PDB entry 8IMJ | electron microscopy, 2.59 A resolution | chains 0 and K of the 52 polymer chains in the assembly

# Chain 0
Name: ApcE
Source organism: Anthocerotibacter panamensis
Sequence (1136 residues; numbered 1 to 1136; the number before each row is that of its first residue):
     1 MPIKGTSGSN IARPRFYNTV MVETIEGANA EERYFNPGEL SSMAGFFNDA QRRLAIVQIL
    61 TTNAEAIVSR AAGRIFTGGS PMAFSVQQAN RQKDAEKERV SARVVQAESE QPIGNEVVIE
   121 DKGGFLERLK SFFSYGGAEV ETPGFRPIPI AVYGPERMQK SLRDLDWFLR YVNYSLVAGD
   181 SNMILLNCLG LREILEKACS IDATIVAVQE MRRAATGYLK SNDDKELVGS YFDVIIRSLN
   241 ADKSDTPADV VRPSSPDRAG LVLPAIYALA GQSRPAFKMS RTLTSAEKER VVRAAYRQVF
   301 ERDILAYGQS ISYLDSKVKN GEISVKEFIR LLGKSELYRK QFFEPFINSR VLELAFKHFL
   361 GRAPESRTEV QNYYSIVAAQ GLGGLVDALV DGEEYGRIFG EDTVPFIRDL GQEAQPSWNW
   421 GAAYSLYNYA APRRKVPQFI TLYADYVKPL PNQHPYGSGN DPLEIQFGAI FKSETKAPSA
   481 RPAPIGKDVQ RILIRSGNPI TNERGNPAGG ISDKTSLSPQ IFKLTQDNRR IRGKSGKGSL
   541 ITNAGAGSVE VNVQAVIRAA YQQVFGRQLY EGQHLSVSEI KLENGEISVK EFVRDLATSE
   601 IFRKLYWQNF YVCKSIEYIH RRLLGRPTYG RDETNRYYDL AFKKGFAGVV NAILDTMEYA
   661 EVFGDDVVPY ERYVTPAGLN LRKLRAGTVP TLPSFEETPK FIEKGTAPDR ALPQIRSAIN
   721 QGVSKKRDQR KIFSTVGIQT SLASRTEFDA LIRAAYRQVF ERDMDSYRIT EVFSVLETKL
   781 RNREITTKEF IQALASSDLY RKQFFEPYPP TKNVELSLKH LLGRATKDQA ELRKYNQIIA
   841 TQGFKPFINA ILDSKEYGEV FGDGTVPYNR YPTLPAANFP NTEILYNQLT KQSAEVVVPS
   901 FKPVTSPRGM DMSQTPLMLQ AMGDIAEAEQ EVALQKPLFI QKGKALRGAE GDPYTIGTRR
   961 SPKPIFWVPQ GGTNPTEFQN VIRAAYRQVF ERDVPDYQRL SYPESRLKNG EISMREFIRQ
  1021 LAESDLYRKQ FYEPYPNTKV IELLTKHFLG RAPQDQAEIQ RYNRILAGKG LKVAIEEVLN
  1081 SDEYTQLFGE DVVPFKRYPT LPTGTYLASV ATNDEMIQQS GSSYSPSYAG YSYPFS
Not modelled in the structure: 1, 78-146, 530-548, 1135-1136
Small-molecule neighbours:
  - phycocyanobilin (CYC), molecule 1: Pro-14, Phe-16, Leu-261, Leu-263, Tyr-267, Leu-410, Glu-413, Ala-414, Gln-415, Pro-416, Ser-417, Trp-418, Trp-420
  - phycocyanobilin (CYC), molecule 2: Phe-76, Ile-148, Arg-157, Lys-160, Ser-161, Arg-163, Asp-164, Leu-165, Trp-167, Phe-168, Tyr-171, Asn-187, Leu-191, Ile-194, Leu-195, Ala-198, Cys-199, Ala-203, Thr-204
  - phycocyanobilin (CYC), molecule 3: Arg-302, Tyr-307, Tyr-429, Arg-433
  - phycocyanobilin (CYC), molecule 4: Ile-347, Asn-348, Ser-349, Arg-367, Val-370, Gln-371, Tyr-374, Ile-440
  - phycocyanobilin (CYC), molecule 5: Tyr-456, Tyr-611, Val-612, Cys-613, Arg-631, Thr-634, Asn-635, Tyr-638
  - phycocyanobilin (CYC), molecule 6: Ile-465, Gln-466, Phe-467, Gly-468, Arg-567
  - phycocyanobilin (CYC), molecule 7: Ile-492, Leu-493, Ile-494, Arg-495, Pro-499, Asn-502, Arg-504
  - phycocyanobilin (CYC), molecule 8: Gly-722, Val-723, Arg-727, Thr-873, Leu-874, Pro-875, Ala-876, Phe-879
  - phycocyanobilin (CYC), molecule 9: Ser-741, Leu-742, Val-775, Thr-778, Lys-779, Arg-781, Asn-782, Glu-784
  - phycocyanobilin (CYC), molecule 10: Arg-762, Leu-889, Thr-890, Lys-891
  - phycocyanobilin (CYC), molecule 11: Pro-809, Pro-810, Thr-811, Gln-829, Leu-832, Arg-833, Asn-836, Ser-900
  - phycocyanobilin (CYC), molecule 12: Ile-956, Gly-957, Thr-958, Arg-960, Tyr-1098, Thr-1100, Leu-1101, Pro-1102, Thr-1103, Tyr-1106
  - phycocyanobilin (CYC), molecule 13: Arg-992, Met-1116, Ile-1117, Ser-1120, Gly-1121
  - phycocyanobilin (CYC), molecule 14: Tyr-1002, Ser-1005, Arg-1006, Lys-1008, Asn-1009, Glu-1011
  - phycocyanobilin (CYC), molecule 15: Pro-1036, Asn-1037, Thr-1038, Gln-1056, Ile-1059, Gln-1060, Asn-1063

# Chain K
Name: ApcB2
Source organism: Anthocerotibacter panamensis
Sequence (162 residues; numbered 1 to 162; the number before each row is that of its first residue):
     1 MQDAITSVIN TYDVQGKYFD TSAFDKLKAY YATGELRVRA AGTISANAAT IIKEASAKLF
    61 SNQPDLVRPG GNAYTTRRYA ACVRDMDYFL RYATYAMLAG DTSILDERVL NGLKETYNSL
   121 GVPISSTVQG IQAMKEVTGS LVGSGAAKEM GVYFDYLSSG LS
Small-molecule neighbours:
  - phycocyanobilin (CYC), molecule 1: Leu-59, Leu-66, Asn-72, Ala-73, Arg-78, Ala-81, Cys-82, Arg-84, Asp-85, Met-86, Tyr-88, Phe-89, Arg-108, Val-109, Leu-113, Thr-116, Tyr-117, Leu-120, Val-122, Pro-123, Ser-126, Thr-127
  - phycocyanobilin (CYC), molecule 2: Phe-60, Val-67, Tyr-74, Thr-75, Thr-76, Tyr-79

# Chain 0 / chain K interface
Contacting residue pairs (53; chain 0 residue first):
  Phe-343(0) / Arg-108(K)  hydrogen bond (backbone-side chain)
  Glu-344(0) / Met-1(K)  hydrogen bond (side chain-backbone)
  Glu-344(0) / Glu-107(K)
  Glu-344(0) / Arg-108(K)
  Pro-345(0) / Glu-107(K)
  Phe-346(0) / Glu-107(K)
  Phe-346(0) / Arg-108(K)  hydrogen bond (backbone-side chain)
  Ile-347(0) / Glu-107(K)
  Ile-347(0) / Arg-108(K)
  Ile-347(0) / Val-109(K)
  Ile-347(0) / Asn-111(K)
  Asn-348(0) / Tyr-88(K)
  Asn-348(0) / Arg-108(K)  hydrogen bond
  Val-351(0) / Arg-108(K)
  Arg-367(0) / Leu-120(K)
  Gln-371(0) / Arg-77(K)  hydrogen bond
  Tyr-374(0) / Arg-84(K)
  Ser-375(0) / Arg-84(K)  hydrogen bond
  Val-377(0) / Tyr-88(K)
  Ala-378(0) / Arg-84(K)
  Ala-378(0) / Tyr-88(K)  hydrogen bond (backbone-side chain)
  Lys-435(0) / Asn-111(K)
  Val-436(0) / Gly-112(K)
  Val-436(0) / Glu-115(K)
  Pro-437(0) / Gly-112(K)
  Pro-437(0) / Thr-116(K)
  Thr-441(0) / Ser-119(K)
  Ala-444(0) / Ser-119(K)
  Asp-445(0) / Ser-119(K)
  Lys-448(0) / Ser-119(K)  hydrogen bond (side chain-backbone)
  Lys-448(0) / Leu-120(K)
  Arg-481(0) / Ser-119(K)  hydrogen bond
  Asn-680(0) / Ser-162(K)  hydrogen bond (backbone-side chain)
  Leu-681(0) / Ser-162(K)  hydrogen bond (backbone-side chain)
  Leu-684(0) / Ile-124(K)  hydrophobic
  Leu-684(0) / Ser-158(K)
  Leu-684(0) / Ser-162(K)
  Arg-685(0) / Ser-159(K)
  Arg-685(0) / Ser-162(K)
  Ala-686(0) / Gln-132(K)
  Ala-686(0) / Asp-155(K)
  Ala-686(0) / Ser-158(K)
  Ala-686(0) / Ser-159(K)  hydrogen bond (backbone-side chain)
  Val-689(0) / Val-128(K)  hydrophobic
  Val-689(0) / Gln-129(K)
  Pro-690(0) / Gln-129(K)
  Leu-692(0) / Lys-58(K)  hydrogen bond (backbone-side chain)
  Leu-692(0) / Leu-59(K)  hydrophobic
  Leu-692(0) / Asn-62(K)
  Leu-692(0) / Gln-129(K)
  Pro-693(0) / Asn-62(K)
  Ser-694(0) / Lys-58(K)
  Ser-694(0) / Asn-62(K)
Interface residues without a listed pair, chain 0 (34 interface residues in all): Ala-379, Ile-440, Thr-691
Interface residues without a listed pair, chain K (29 interface residues in all): Gln-63, Asp-85, Asn-118, Ser-125, Leu-161

# In short
The interface between chain 0 and chain K involves 34 residues on one side and 29 on the other; the contacts
include 13 hydrogen bonds. Among the polar pairs are Phe-343(0)/Arg-108(K), Glu-344(0)/Met-1(K) and
Phe-346(0)/Arg-108(K). One phycocyanobilin molecule is bound between chain 0 and chain K.
Chain 0 is ApcE and chain K is ApcB2, both from Anthocerotibacter panamensis; the structure, A'1-A'2, A'3-A'4,
B1-B2, C1-C2 cylinder in cyanobacterial phycobilisome from Anthocerotibacter panamensis (Cluster B), was
determined by electron microscopy, deposited together with 8IMI, 8IMK, 8IML, 8IMM, 8IMN and 8IMO.
